3GC9 - chain A; structure by X-ray diffraction, 2.05 A resolution.

[Chain A]
Protein: Mitogen-activated protein kinase 11
Organism: Homo sapiens
Notes: EC 2.7.11.24
UniProtKB: Q15759 (MK11_HUMAN); residues 1-364 here = UniProt positions 1-364
Amino-acid sequence (370 residues; numbered -5 to 364; the number before each row is that of its first residue; numbers below 1 keep their minus sign (Gly-5 is residue -5)):
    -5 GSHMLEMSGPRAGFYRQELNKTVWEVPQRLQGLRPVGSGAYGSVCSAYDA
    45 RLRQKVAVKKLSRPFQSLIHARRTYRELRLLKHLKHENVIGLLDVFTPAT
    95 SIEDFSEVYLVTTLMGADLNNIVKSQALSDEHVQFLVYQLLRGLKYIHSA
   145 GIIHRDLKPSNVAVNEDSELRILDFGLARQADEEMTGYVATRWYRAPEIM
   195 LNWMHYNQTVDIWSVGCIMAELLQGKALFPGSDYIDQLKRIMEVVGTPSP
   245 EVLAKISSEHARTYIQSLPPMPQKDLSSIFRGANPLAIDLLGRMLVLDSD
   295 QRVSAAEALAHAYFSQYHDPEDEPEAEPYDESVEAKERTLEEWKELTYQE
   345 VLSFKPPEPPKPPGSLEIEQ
Not modelled in the structure: -5 to 2, 173-183, 349-364
Construct notes: expression tag (-5 to 0); engineered mutation Ser119 (Cys in Q15759), Ser162 (Cys in Q15759)
Bound ions: Na+: Glu81, Asp316; Zn2+: His199 (shared with 3 residues of chain B)
Residues lining bound ligands: B45 (5-(2-chloro-4-fluorophenyl)-1-(2,6-dichlorophenyl)-7-[1-(1-methylethyl)piperidin-4-yl]-3,4-dihydroquinazolin-2(1H)-one): Val30, Ala34, Tyr35, Val38, Ala51, Val52, Lys53, Leu75, Ile84, Leu86, Leu104, Thr106, Thr107, Leu108, Met109, Gly110, Ala111, Asp112, Lys152, Ser154, Asn155, Ala157, Leu167
Swiss-Prot annotation at these positions:
  - motif: Thr180 to Tyr182 (TXY)
  - active site: Asp150 (Proton acceptor)
  - binding site (ATP): Val30 to Val38, Lys53
  - binding site (nilotinib): Glu71
  - modified residue: Thr180 (Phosphothreonine), Tyr182 (Phosphotyrosine), Tyr323 (Phosphotyrosine)
  - natural variant: Ala221 (A221V: In a lung neuroendocrine carcinoma sample)
  - mutagenesis: Thr180 (T180A: Inactivation), Tyr182 (Y182F: Inactivation)

[Summary]
Bound to chain A: compound B45. Glu81 and Asp316 form the Na+ site. UniProt lists active-site residue Asp150,
10 ATP-binding residues, nilotinib-binding residue Glu71 and 2 mutagenesis sites.
Chain A is Mitogen-activated protein kinase 11 (Homo sapiens); the structure, The structure of p38beta C119S,
C162S in complex with a dihydroquinazolinone inhibitor, was determined by X-ray diffraction (same publication
as 3GC7 and 3GC8).
